PDB entry 7K57 | electron microscopy, 3.70 A resolution | chains A and K of the 12 polymer chains in the assembly

# Chain A (and K)
Protein: Transitional endoplasmic reticulum ATPase
Source organism: Homo sapiens
Notes: EC 3.6.4.6; chain K of this document is another copy of the same molecule, construct and numbering; everything in this record applies to it too
UniProt: P55072 (TERA_HUMAN); residue numbers follow UniProt; this construct covers 1-806
Chain sequence (806 residues; row label = number of the first residue in the row):
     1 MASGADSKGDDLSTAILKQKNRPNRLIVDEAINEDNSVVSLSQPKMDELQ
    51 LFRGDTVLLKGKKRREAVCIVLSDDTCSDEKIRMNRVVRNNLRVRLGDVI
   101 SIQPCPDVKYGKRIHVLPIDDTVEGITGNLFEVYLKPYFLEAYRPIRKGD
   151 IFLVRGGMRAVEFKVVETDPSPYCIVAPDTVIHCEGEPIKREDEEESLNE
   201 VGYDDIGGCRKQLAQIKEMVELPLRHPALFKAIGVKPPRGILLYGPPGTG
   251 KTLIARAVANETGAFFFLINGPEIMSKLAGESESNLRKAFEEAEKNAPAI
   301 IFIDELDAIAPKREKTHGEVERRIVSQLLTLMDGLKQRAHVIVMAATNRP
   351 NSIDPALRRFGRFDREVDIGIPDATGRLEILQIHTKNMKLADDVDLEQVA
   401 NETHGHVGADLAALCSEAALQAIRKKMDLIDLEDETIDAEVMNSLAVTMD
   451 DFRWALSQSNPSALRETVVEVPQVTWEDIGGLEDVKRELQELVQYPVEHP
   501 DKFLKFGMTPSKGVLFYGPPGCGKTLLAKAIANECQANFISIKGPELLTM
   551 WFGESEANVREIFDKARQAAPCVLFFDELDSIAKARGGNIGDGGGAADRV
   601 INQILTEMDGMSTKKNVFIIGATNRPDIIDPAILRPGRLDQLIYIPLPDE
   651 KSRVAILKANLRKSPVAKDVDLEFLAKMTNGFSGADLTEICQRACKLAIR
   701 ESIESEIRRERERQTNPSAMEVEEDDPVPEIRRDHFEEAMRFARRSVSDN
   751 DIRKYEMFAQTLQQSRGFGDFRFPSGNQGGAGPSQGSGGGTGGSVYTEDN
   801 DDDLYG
Disordered / not traced: 1-21, 586-598, 776-806
Construct notes: conflict Asp-770 (Ser in P55072)
Swiss-Prot annotation at these positions:
  - region: Thr-797 to Gly-806 (Interaction with UBXN6)
  - motif: Asp-802 to Gly-806 (PIM motif)
  - binding site (ATP): Pro-247 to Leu-253, Asn-348, His-384, Gly-521 to Leu-526
  - modified residue: Ala-2 (N-acetylalanine), Ser-3 (Phosphoserine), Ser-7 (Phosphoserine), Ser-13 (Phosphoserine), Ser-37 (Phosphoserine), Lys-315 (N6,N6,N6-trimethyllysine), Thr-436 (Phosphothreonine), Ser-462 (Phosphoserine), Lys-502 (N6-acetyllysine), Lys-505 (N6-acetyllysine), Lys-668 (N6-acetyllysine), Ser-702 (Phosphoserine), Lys-754 (N6-acetyllysine), Ser-775 (Phosphoserine), Ser-787 (Phosphoserine), Tyr-805 (Phosphotyrosine)
  - cross-link (Glycyl lysine isopeptide (Lys-Gly)): Lys-8 (interchain with G-Cter in SUMO2), Lys-18 (interchain with G-Cter in SUMO2)
  - natural variant: Arg-95 (R95G: In IBMPFD1), Gly-97 (G97E: In CMT2Y), Ile-126 (I126F: In IBMPFD1; uncertain significance), Arg-155 (R155C: In IBMPFD1; R155H: In FTDALS6 and IBMPFD1; R155L: In IBMPFD1; R155P: In IBMPFD1; R155S: In IBMPFD1), Arg-159 (R159G: In FTDALS6; R159H: In IBMPFD1), Ala-160 (A160T: In IBMPFD1; uncertain significance), Glu-185 (E185K: In CMT2Y), Arg-191 (R191Q: In FTDALS6 and IBMPFD1), Leu-198 (L198W: In IBMPFD1), Ala-232 (A232E: In IBMPFD1), Ile-254 (I254F: In IBMPFD1; uncertain significance), Ile-369 (I369T: In IBMPFD1; uncertain significance), 2 further natural variant entries in UniProt
  - mutagenesis: Phe-52 to Asp-55 (Abolishes interaction with NPLOC4; when associated with A-110), Arg-53 (R53A: Minor effect on affinity for ATP and ADP), Arg-86 (R86A: Strongly increased affinity for ATP. Strongly reduced affinity for ADP), Tyr-110 (Y110A: Abolishes interaction with NPLOC4; when associated with 52-A--A-55), Arg-113 to His-115 (Severely reduced binding to DERL1), Phe-131 (F131R: Severely reduced binding to DERL1), Leu-140 (L140D: Severely reduced binding to DERL1), Asp-179 (D179R: No effect on binding to DERL1), His-183 (H183W: Severely reduced binding to DERL1), Lys-251 (K251Q: Impairs ERAD degradation of HMGCR and does not inhibit interaction with RHBDD1; when associated with Q-524), Glu-305 (E305Q: Defect in ubiquitin-dependent protein degradation by the proteasome; when associated with Q-578), Lys-312 (K312A: Does not affect methylation by VCPKMT), 8 further mutagenesis entries in UniProt
From the paper describing this entry:
  - contacts within the chain: Gly-518/Lys-524, Pro-519/Lys-524, Lys-524/Thr-623, Asn-624/Tyr-755 (hydrogen bond)

# Chain A / chain K interface
Residue-residue contacts (9; chain A residue first):
  Asn-680(A) / Phe-768(K)
  Asp-749(A) / Gln-763(K)
  Arg-753(A) / Gln-760(K)
  Arg-753(A) / Thr-761(K)
  Glu-756(A) / Gln-760(K)
  Glu-756(A) / Arg-766(K)  salt bridge
  Gln-760(A) / Gln-760(K)
  Arg-766(A) / Glu-756(K)  salt bridge
  Phe-768(A) / Asn-680(K)
Interface residues without a listed pair, chain A (10 interface residues in all): Met-757, Thr-761, Gln-763
Interface residues without a listed pair, chain K (10 interface residues in all): Asp-749, Arg-753, Met-757

# In short
Chain A and chain K each contribute 10 residues to their interface, with 2 salt bridges. Its one salt-bridged
contact is Glu-756(A)/Arg-766(K). Curated annotation (UniProt) lists 15 ATP-binding residues and 24
mutagenesis sites on chain A. The paper reports contacts within the chain involving Lys-524(A), Gly-518(A) and
Pro-519(A) among others.
Chain A and chain K are both Transitional endoplasmic reticulum ATPase (Homo sapiens); the structure,
Structure of apo VCP dodecamer generated from bacterially recombinant VCP/p97, was determined by electron
microscopy together with 7K56 and 7K59 from the same study.
